3J45 - chains U and 1 of the 11 polymer chains in the assembly; structure by electron microscopy, 9.50 A resolution (very low resolution: no residue pairs are listed; an interface is given only as per-side residue counts).

== Chain U ==
Molecule: 50S ribosomal protein L24
From: Escherichia coli
UniProt: P60624 (RL24_ECOLI); residues 1-103 here correspond to UniProt positions 2-104 (UniProt number = residue number + 1)
Chain sequence (103 residues; row label = number of the first residue in the row):
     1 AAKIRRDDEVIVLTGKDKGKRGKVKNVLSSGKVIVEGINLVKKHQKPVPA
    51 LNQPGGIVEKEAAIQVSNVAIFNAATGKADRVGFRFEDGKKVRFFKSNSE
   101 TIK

== Chain 1 ==
Molecule: 23S ribosomal RNA
From: Escherichia coli
Notes: fragment: helix 6 - helix 7
Sequence (63 nucleotides; row label = number of the first residue in the row):
    52 AAGGACGUGCUAAUCUGCGAUAAGCGUCGGUAAGGUGAUAUGAACCGUUA
   102 UAACCGGCGAUUU

== How chain U and chain 1 interact ==
At this resolution (10 A) residue pairs are not listed: 7 residues of chain U and 9 of chain 1 lie at the interface.

== Summary ==
7 residues of chain U and 9 residues of chain 1 are in contact.
Here chain U is 50S ribosomal protein L24 and chain 1 is 23S ribosomal RNA, both from Escherichia coli. Entry
3J45 (Structure of a non-translocating SecY protein channel with the 70S ribosome) was determined by electron
microscopy, deposited together with 3J46.
